PDB entry 8DZR | electron microscopy, 2.61 A resolution | chains C and E of the 5 polymer chains in the assembly

Chain C:
Name: Guanine nucleotide-binding protein G(I)/G(S)/G(T) subunit beta-1
From: Homo sapiens
UniProt: P62873 (GBB1_HUMAN); residue numbers follow UniProt; this construct covers 2-340
Chain sequence (339 residues; row label = number of the first residue in the row):
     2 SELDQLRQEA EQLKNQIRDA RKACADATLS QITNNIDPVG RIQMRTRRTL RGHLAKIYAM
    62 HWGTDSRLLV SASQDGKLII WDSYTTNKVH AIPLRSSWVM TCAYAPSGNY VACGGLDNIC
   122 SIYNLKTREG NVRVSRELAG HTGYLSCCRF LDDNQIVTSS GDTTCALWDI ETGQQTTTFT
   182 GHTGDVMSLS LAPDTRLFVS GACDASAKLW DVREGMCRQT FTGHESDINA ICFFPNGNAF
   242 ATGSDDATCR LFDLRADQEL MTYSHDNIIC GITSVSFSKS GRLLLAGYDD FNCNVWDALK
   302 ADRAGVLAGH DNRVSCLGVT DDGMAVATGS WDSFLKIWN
Disordered / not traced: 2
Swiss-Prot annotation at these positions:
  - modified residue: Ser2 (N-acetylserine), His266 (Phosphohistidine)
  - natural variant: Leu30 (L30F: In MRD42; uncertain significance), Arg52 (R52G: In MRD42), Gly64 (G64V: In MRD42), Asp76 (D76E: In MRD42; D76G: In MRD42), Gly77 (G77S: In MRD42), Lys78 (K78R: In MRD42), Ile80 (I80N: In MRD42; I80T: In MRD42), His91 (H91R: In MRD42; uncertain significance), Ala92 (A92T: In MRD42), Pro94 (P94S: In MRD42), Leu95 (L95P: In MRD42), Arg96 (R96L: In MRD42), 5 further natural variant entries in UniProt

Chain E:
Name: ScFv16 protein
From: Mus musculus
Notes: antibody fragment or engineered binder
Chain sequence (251 residues; row label = number of the first residue in the row; note: 2 numbers in that range are skipped by the numbering (no residue carries them; nothing is unmodelled there); a row labelled like 121A-121N holds insertion residues (121A, then the next letters in order)):
     1 DVQLVESGGG LVQPGGSRKL SCSASGFAFS SFGMHWVRQA PEKGLEWVAY ISSGSGTIYY
    61 ADTVKGRFTI SRDDPKNTLF LQMTSLRSED TAMYYCVRSI YYYGSSPFDF WGQGTTLTVS
   121 S
121A-121N GGGGSGGGGSGGGG
   124 SDIVMTQATS SVPVTPGESV SISCRSSKSL LHSNGNTYLY WFLQRPGQSP QLLIYRMSNL
   184 ASGVPDRFSG SGSGTAFTLT ISRLEAEDVG VYYCMQHLEY PLTFGAGTKL ELKAAA
Disordered / not traced: 1, 121A-121N, 236-239
Disulfides: Cys147-Cys217

Interface between chain C and chain E:
Contacting residue pairs - 8 pairs, chain C then chain E:
  Leu69(C) - Tyr102(E)
  Asp83(C) - Tyr102(E)  hydrogen bond
  Val90(C) - Tyr102(E)
  Arg129(C) - Arg98(E)  hydrogen bond (backbone-side chain)
  Glu130(C) - Gly26(E)
  Glu130(C) - Phe27(E)
  Gly131(C) - Ser31(E)
  Gly131(C) - Phe32(E)
Other interface residues (no listed pair), chain C (7 interface residues in all): Arg68
Other interface residues (no listed pair), chain E (10 interface residues in all): Val2, Ala28, Ile100, Tyr103

In short:
The interface between chain C and chain E involves 7 residues on one side and 10 on the other; the contacts
include 2 hydrogen bonds. Among the polar pairs are Asp83(C)-Tyr102(E) and Arg129(C)-Arg98(E).
Chain C is Guanine nucleotide-binding protein G(I)/G(S)/G(T) subunit beta-1 (Homo sapiens) and chain E is
ScFv16 protein (Mus musculus); the structure, GR89,696 bound Kappa Opioid Receptor in complex with gustducin,
was determined by electron microscopy together with 8DZP, 8DZQ and 8DZS from the same study.
